Entry 5L5D (X-ray diffraction, 2.80 A resolution); this record covers chains A and B of the 28 polymer chains in the assembly.

# Chain A
Protein: Proteasome subunit alpha type-2
Source organism: Saccharomyces cerevisiae (strain ATCC 204508 / S288c)
Notes: EC 3.4.25.1
UniProtKB: P23639 (PSA2_YEAST); residue numbers follow UniProt; this construct covers 1-250
Sequence (250 residues; numbered 1 to 250; the number before each row is that of its first residue):
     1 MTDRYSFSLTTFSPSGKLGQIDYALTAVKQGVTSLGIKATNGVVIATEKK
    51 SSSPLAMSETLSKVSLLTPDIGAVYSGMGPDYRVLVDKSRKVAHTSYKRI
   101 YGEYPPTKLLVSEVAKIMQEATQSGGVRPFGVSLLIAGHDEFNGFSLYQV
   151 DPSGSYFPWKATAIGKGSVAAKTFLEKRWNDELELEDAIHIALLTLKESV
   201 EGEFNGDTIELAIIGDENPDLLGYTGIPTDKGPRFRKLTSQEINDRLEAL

# Chain B
Protein: Proteasome subunit alpha type-3
Source organism: Saccharomyces cerevisiae (strain ATCC 204508 / S288c)
Notes: EC 3.4.25.1
UniProtKB: P23638 (PSA3_YEAST); residues 0-257 here correspond to UniProt positions 1-258 (UniProt number = residue number + 1)
Sequence (258 residues; numbered 0 to 257; the number before each row is that of its first residue; numbering starts at 0):
     0 MGSRRYDSRTTIFSPEGRLYQVEYALESISHAGTAIGIMASDGIVLAAER
    50 KVTSTLLEQDTSTEKLYKLNDKIAVAVAGLTADAEILINTARIHAQNYLK
   100 TYNEDIPVEILVRRLSDIKQGYTQHGGLRPFGVSFIYAGYDDRYGYQLYT
   150 SNPSGNYTGWKAISVGANTSAAQTLLQMDYKDDMKVDDAIELALKTLSKT
   200 TDSSALTYDRLEFATIRKGANDGEVYQKIFKPQEIKDILVKTGITKKDED
   250 EEADEDMK
Disordered / not traced: 0, 245-257

# Interface between chain A and chain B
Pairs across the interface (64; chain A residue first):
  Arg4(A) with Ser2(B), hydrogen bond (backbone-side chain)
  Tyr5(A) with Ser2(B); Tyr5(B)
  Ser6(A) with Gly125(B); Leu127(B)
  Phe7(A) with Ser2(B); Tyr5(B); Asp6(B); Gly126(B)
  Ser8(A) with Gly126(B), hydrogen bond (backbone-backbone); Leu127(B); Arg128(B), hydrogen bond (side chain-backbone)
  Thr10(A) with Arg128(B)
  Thr11(A) with Ser7(B); Thr9(B); Gln20(B)
  Phe12(A) with Gln20(B); Tyr23(B); Ala24(B), hydrophobic; Arg128(B); Pro129(B); Gly131(B)
  Ser13(A) with Tyr23(B)
  Pro14(A) with Tyr23(B), hydrophobic; Glu26(B)
  Ser15(A) with Glu26(B); His30(B)
  Gly16(A) with Tyr23(B); Ser27(B), hydrogen bond (backbone-side chain)
  Lys38(A) with Glu57(B), salt bridge
  Ser112(A) with Glu84(B)
  Lys116(A) with Ile85(B)
  Gln119(A) with Ala81(B); Asp82(B), hydrogen bond; Ile85(B); Arg128(B)
  Thr122(A) with Arg128(B), hydrogen bond (backbone-side chain)
  Gln123(A) with Tyr121(B); Leu127(B); Arg128(B), hydrogen bond (side chain-backbone); Pro129(B); Phe130(B)
  Gly125(A) with Leu127(B)
  Ser153(A) with Ala81(B)
  Gly154(A) with Ala81(B)
  Ser155(A) with Ala81(B)
  Tyr156(A) with Glu84(B), hydrogen bond
  Phe157(A) with Leu56(B), hydrophobic
  Pro158(A) with Leu56(B); Glu57(B), hydrogen bond (backbone-backbone); Thr60(B); Ser61(B)
  Trp159(A) with Ser53(B); Leu55(B); Leu56(B)
  Lys160(A) with Thr54(B), hydrogen bond (side chain-backbone); Leu55(B), hydrogen bond (backbone-backbone); Leu56(B); Glu57(B)
  Ala161(A) with Leu55(B)
  Leu175(A) with Leu55(B), hydrophobic
  Glu176(A) with Ser53(B); Thr54(B); Leu55(B)
Also at the interface, not in a pair above, chain A (35 interface residues in all): Leu18, Ser124, Tyr148, Lys172, Trp179
Also at the interface, not in a pair above, chain B (32 interface residues in all): Leu79, Thr80

# In short
35 residues of chain A and 32 residues of chain B are in contact; the contacts include 11 hydrogen bonds and 1
salt bridge. Polar contacts include Lys38(A)-Glu57(B), Arg4(A)-Ser2(B) and Ser8(A)-Arg128(B).
Chain A is Proteasome subunit alpha type-2 and chain B is Proteasome subunit alpha type-3, both from
Saccharomyces cerevisiae (strain ATCC 204508 / S288c); the structure, Yeast 20S proteasome with human beta5i
(1-138) and human beta6 (97-111; 118-133) in complex with ONX ..., was determined by X-ray diffraction,
deposited together with 5L52, 5L54, 5L55, 5L5A, 5L5B, 5L5E and 30 further entries.
